9JHX - chains A and D of the 4 polymer chains in the assembly; structure by electron microscopy, 2.86 A resolution.

[Chain A (and D)]
Molecule: Versatile Aromatic Prenyltransferase auraA
From: Penicillium solitum
Notes: engineered mutation(s): Y207A; chain D of this document is another copy of the same molecule, construct and numbering; everything in this record applies to it too
Chain sequence (434 residues; numbered 1 to 434; the number before each row is that of its first residue):
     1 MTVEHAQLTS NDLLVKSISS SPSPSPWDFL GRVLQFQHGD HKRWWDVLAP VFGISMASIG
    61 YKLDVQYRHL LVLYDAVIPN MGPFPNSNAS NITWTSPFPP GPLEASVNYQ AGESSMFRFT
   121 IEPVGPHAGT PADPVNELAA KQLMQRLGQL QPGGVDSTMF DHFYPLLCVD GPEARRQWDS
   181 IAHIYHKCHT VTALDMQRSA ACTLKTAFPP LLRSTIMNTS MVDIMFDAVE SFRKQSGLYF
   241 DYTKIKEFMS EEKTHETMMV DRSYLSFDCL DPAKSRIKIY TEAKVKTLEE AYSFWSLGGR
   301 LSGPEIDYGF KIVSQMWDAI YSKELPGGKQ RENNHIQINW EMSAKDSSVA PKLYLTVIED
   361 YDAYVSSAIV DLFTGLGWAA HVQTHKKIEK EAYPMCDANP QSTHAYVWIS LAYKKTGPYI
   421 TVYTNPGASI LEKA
Unresolved in the structure: 1-22, 433-434

[How chain A and chain D interact]
Pairs across the interface (28; chain A residue first):
  P24(A) - R68(D)
  F29(A) - R68(D)
  L30(A) - L71(D)  hydrophobic
  R32(A) - R146(D)
  R32(A) - L150(D)  hydrogen bond (side chain-backbone)
  V33(A) - Y74(D)
  V33(A) - D75(D)
  V33(A) - L150(D)  hydrophobic
  L34(A) - L34(D)  hydrophobic
  Q35(A) - Q37(D)
  Q35(A) - Y74(D)
  Q37(A) - Q35(D)
  L63(A) - D64(D)
  D64(A) - L63(D)
  D64(A) - D64(D)
  Y67(A) - R68(D)
  Y67(A) - L71(D)  hydrophobic
  R68(A) - P24(D)
  R68(A) - F29(D)
  R68(A) - Y67(D)
  L71(A) - L30(D)  hydrophobic
  L71(A) - Y67(D)  hydrophobic
  Y74(A) - V33(D)
  Y74(A) - Q35(D)
  D75(A) - V33(D)
  R146(A) - R32(D)
  L150(A) - R32(D)  hydrogen bond (backbone-side chain)
  L150(A) - V33(D)  hydrophobic
Also at the interface, not in a pair above, chain A (19 interface residues in all): V72, Q149
Also at the interface, not in a pair above, chain D (19 interface residues in all): V72, Q149

[Overview]
The chain A/chain D interface involves 19 residues from each chain, with 2 hydrogen bonds. Its one
hydrogen-bonded contact is R32(A)-L150(D).
Chain A and chain D are both Versatile Aromatic Prenyltransferase auraA (Penicillium solitum); the structure,
Versatile Aromatic Prenyltransferase auraA mutant-Y207A in complex with DMSPP, was determined by electron
microscopy (same publication as 8Y9D, 8Y9E and 8Y9G).
